PDB entry 5D4C | X-ray diffraction, 3.28 A resolution | chains A and C of the 8 polymer chains in the assembly

Chain A:
Name: DNA-directed RNA polymerase subunit alpha
Source organism: Thermus thermophilus
Notes: EC 2.7.7.6
UniProtKB: Q9Z9H6 (RPOA_THETH); residues 1-315 here = UniProt positions 1-315
Amino-acid sequence (315 residues; numbered 1 to 315; the number before each row is that of its first residue):
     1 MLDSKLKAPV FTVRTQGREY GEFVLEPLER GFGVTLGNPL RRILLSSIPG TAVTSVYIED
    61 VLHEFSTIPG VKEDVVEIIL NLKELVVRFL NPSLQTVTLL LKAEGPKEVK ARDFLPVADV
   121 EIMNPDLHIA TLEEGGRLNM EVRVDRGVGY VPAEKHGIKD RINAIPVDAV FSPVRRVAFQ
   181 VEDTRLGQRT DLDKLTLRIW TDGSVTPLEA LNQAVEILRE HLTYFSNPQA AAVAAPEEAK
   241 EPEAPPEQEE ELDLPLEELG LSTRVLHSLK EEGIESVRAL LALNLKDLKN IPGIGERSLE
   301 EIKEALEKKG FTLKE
Unresolved in the structure: 1-3, 235-315

Chain C:
Name: DNA-directed RNA polymerase subunit beta
Source organism: Thermus thermophilus (strain HB8 / ATCC 27634 / DSM 579)
Notes: EC 2.7.7.6
UniProtKB: Q8RQE9 (RPOB_THET8); numbering as in UniProt (aligned over 1-1119)
Amino-acid sequence (1119 residues; row label = number of the first residue in the row):
     1 MEIKRFGRIR EVIPLPPLTE IQVESYRRAL QADVPPEKRE NVGIQAAFRE TFPIEEEDKG
    61 KGGLVLDFLE YRLGEPPFPQ DECREKDLTY QAPLYARLQL IHKDTGLIKE DEVFLGHIPL
   121 MTEDGSFIIN GADRVIVSQI HRSPGVYFTP DPARPGRYIA SIIPLPKRGP WIDLEVEPNG
   181 VVSMKVNKRK FPLVLLLRVL GYDQETLARE LGAYGELVQG LMDESVFAMR PEEALIRLFT
   241 LLRPGDPPKR DKAVAYVYGL IADPRRYDLG EAGRYKAEEK LGIRLSGRTL ARFEDGEFKD
   301 EVFLPTLRYL FALTAGVPGH EVDDIDHLGN RRIRTVGELM TDQFRVGLAR LARGVRERML
   361 MGSEDSLTPA KLVNSRPLEA AIREFFSRSQ LSQFKDETNP LSSLRHKRRI SALGPGGLTR
   421 ERAGFDVRDV HRTHYGRICP VETPEGANIG LITSLAAYAR VDELGFIRTP YRRVVGGVVT
   481 DEVVYMTATE EDRYTIAQAN TPLEGNRIAA ERVVARRKGE PVIVSPEEVE FMDVSPKQVF
   541 SVNTNLIPFL EHDDANRALM GSNMQTQAVP LIRAQAPVVM TGLEERVVRD SLAALYAEED
   601 GEVAKVDGNR IVVRYEDGRL VEYPLRRFYR SNQGTALDQR PRVVVGQRVR KGDLLADGPA
   661 SENGFLALGQ NVLVAIMPFD GYNFEDAIVI SEELLKRDFY TSIHIERYEI EARDTKLGPE
   721 RITRDIPHLS EAALRDLDEE GVVRIGAEVK PGDILVGRTS FKGESEPTPE ERLLRSIFGE
   781 KARDVKDTSL RVPPGEGGIV VRTVRLRRGD PGVELKPGVR EVVRVYVAQK RKLQVGDKLA
   841 NRHGNKGVVA KILPVEDMPH LPDGTPVDVI LNPLGVPSRM NLGQILETHL GLAGYFLGQR
   901 YISPIFDGAK EPEIKELLAQ AFEVYFGKRK GEGFGVDKRE VEVLRRAEKL GLVTPGKTPE
   961 EQLKELFLQG KVVLYDGRTG EPIEGPIVVG QMFIMKLYHM VEDKMHARST GPYSLITQQP
  1021 LGGKAQFGGQ RFGEMEVWAL EAYGAAHTLQ EMLTLKSDDI EGRNAAYEAI IKGEDVPEPS
  1081 VPESFRVLVK ELQALALDVQ TLDEKDNPVD IFEGLASKR
Unresolved in the structure: 57-62, 1119
Residues lining bound ligands:
  - ATP / cytidine-5'-monophosphate: Arg405, Arg409, Pro444, Gln567, Lys838, Lys846, His999, Lys1004
  - CTP (cytidine-5'-triphosphate): Arg557, Glu685, Arg879

How chain A and chain C interact:
Pairs across the interface (81; chain A residue first):
  Glu22(A) - Phe934(C)
  Val34(A) - Thr979(C)
  Val34(A) - Gly980(C)
  Asn38(A) - Gly977(C)
  Asn38(A) - Arg978(C)  hydrogen bond (side chain-backbone)
  Asn38(A) - Thr979(C)  hydrogen bond (side chain-backbone)
  Asn38(A) - Gly980(C)  hydrogen bond (side chain-backbone)
  Arg41(A) - Glu856(C)
  Arg41(A) - His860(C)
  Arg41(A) - Gly864(C)
  Arg42(A) - Glu856(C)  hydrogen bond (side chain-backbone)
  Arg42(A) - Asp857(C)  salt bridge
  Arg42(A) - Gly977(C)  hydrogen bond (side chain-backbone)
  Arg42(A) - Arg978(C)
  Ser46(A) - Glu856(C)
  Leu62(A) - Ile745(C)  hydrophobic
  His63(A) - Ile745(C)
  His63(A) - Gly746(C)
  His63(A) - Ile799(C)
  His63(A) - Val800(C)
  His63(A) - Val801(C)
  Glu64(A) - Lys830(C)  salt bridge
  Phe65(A) - Phe628(C)  hydrophobic
  Phe65(A) - Ile703(C)  hydrophobic
  Phe65(A) - Val801(C)  hydrophobic
  Ser66(A) - Phe628(C)
  Thr67(A) - Asn609(C)  hydrogen bond
  Thr67(A) - Arg627(C)
  Ile68(A) - Asp607(C)
  Pro69(A) - Asp607(C)
  Gly70(A) - Asp607(C)  hydrogen bond (backbone-side chain)
  Val71(A) - Asp607(C)  hydrogen bond (backbone-side chain)
  Val71(A) - Gly608(C)  hydrogen bond (backbone-backbone)
  Lys72(A) - Val606(C)
  Lys72(A) - Gly608(C)
  Lys72(A) - Pro641(C)
  Lys72(A) - Arg642(C)
  Lys72(A) - Val643(C)  hydrogen bond (side chain-backbone)
  Lys72(A) - Val644(C)
  Asp74(A) - Arg627(C)  salt bridge
  Asp74(A) - Arg640(C)
  Leu80(A) - Asp698(C)
  Lys83(A) - Lys696(C)  hydrogen bond (side chain-backbone)
  Lys83(A) - Asp698(C)  salt bridge
  Glu133(A) - Lys605(C)
  Glu133(A) - Val606(C)  hydrogen bond (side chain-backbone)
  Glu133(A) - Arg610(C)  salt bridge
  Glu133(A) - Val645(C)
  Tyr150(A) - Glu692(C)
  Tyr150(A) - Leu695(C)
  Tyr150(A) - Lys696(C)
  Tyr150(A) - Lys832(C)  hydrogen bond
  Glu154(A) - Lys832(C)  salt bridge
  Ile162(A) - Arg744(C)
  Asp168(A) - Asp698(C)
  Asp168(A) - Lys832(C)  salt bridge
  Arg176(A) - Asp863(C)  salt bridge
  Arg176(A) - Gly864(C)
  Arg176(A) - Thr865(C)  hydrogen bond
  Val177(A) - Gly864(C)
  Ala178(A) - Pro862(C)
  Ala178(A) - Asp863(C)
  Ala178(A) - Gly864(C)
  Phe179(A) - Arg939(C)  hydrogen bond (backbone-side chain)
  Gln180(A) - Arg929(C)
  Gln180(A) - Gly935(C)  hydrogen bond (side chain-backbone)
  Gln180(A) - Val936(C)
  Gln180(A) - Asp937(C)
  Val181(A) - Asp937(C)  hydrogen bond (backbone-side chain)
  Val181(A) - Lys938(C)  hydrogen bond (backbone-backbone)
  Val181(A) - Arg939(C)
  Glu182(A) - Phe934(C)
  Glu182(A) - Gly935(C)  hydrogen bond (side chain-backbone)
  Glu182(A) - Val936(C)
  Asp183(A) - Lys938(C)
  Asp191(A) - Lys938(C)  salt bridge
  Leu192(A) - Lys938(C)  hydrogen bond (backbone-side chain)
  Asp193(A) - Lys938(C)  salt bridge
  Thr196(A) - Phe934(C)
  Arg198(A) - Glu932(C)  salt bridge
  Arg198(A) - Phe934(C)
Also at the interface, not in a pair above, chain A (44 interface residues in all): Leu45, Val76, Pro152, Asn163, Val170, Trp200
Also at the interface, not in a pair above, chain C (53 interface residues in all): Ile572, Arg573, Ala828, Gln829, Val855, Asp976, Glu981

Summary:
Chain A and chain C form an interface of 44 and 53 residues respectively, with 20 hydrogen bonds and 11 salt
bridges. Polar pairs include Arg42(A)-Asp857(C), Glu64(A)-Lys830(C) and Asp74(A)-Arg627(C). Chain C binds ATP
/ cytidine-5'-monophosphate and CTP.
Here chain A is DNA-directed RNA polymerase subunit alpha (Thermus thermophilus) and chain C is DNA-directed
RNA polymerase subunit beta (Thermus thermophilus (strain HB8 / ATCC 27634 / DSM 579)). Entry 5D4C (Crystal
structure of Thermus thermophilus product complex for transcription initiation with ATP and CTP) was
determined by X-ray diffraction together with 5D4D and 5D4E from the same study.
